PDB entry 3C4Z | X-ray diffraction, 1.84 A resolution | chain A

Chain A:
Molecule: Rhodopsin kinase
Organism: Bos taurus
Notes: EC 2.7.11.14
UniProtKB: P28327 (RK_BOVIN); residue numbers follow UniProt; this construct covers 1-535
Chain sequence (543 residues; row label = number of the first residue in the row):
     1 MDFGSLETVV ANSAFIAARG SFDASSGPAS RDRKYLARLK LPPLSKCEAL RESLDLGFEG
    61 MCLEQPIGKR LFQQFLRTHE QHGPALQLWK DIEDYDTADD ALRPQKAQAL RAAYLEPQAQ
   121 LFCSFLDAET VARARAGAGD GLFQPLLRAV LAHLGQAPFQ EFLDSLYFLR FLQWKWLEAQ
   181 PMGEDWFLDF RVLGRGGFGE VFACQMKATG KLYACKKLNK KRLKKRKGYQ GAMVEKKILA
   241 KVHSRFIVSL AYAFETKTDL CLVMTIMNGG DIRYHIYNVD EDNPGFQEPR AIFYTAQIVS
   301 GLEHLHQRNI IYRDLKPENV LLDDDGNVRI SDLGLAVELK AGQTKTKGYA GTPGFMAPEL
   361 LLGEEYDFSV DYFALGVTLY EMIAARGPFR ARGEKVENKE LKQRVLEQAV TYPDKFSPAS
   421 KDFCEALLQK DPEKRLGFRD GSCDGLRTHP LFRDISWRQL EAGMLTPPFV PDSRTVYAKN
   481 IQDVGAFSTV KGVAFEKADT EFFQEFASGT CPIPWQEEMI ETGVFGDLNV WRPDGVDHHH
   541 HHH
Disordered / not traced: 1-30, 138-140, 481-484, 489-491, 534-543
Sequence notes: expression tag (536-543)
Bound ions: Mg2+ site 1: D332 (together with ADP)
Ligand contacts: ADP (adenosine-5'-diphosphate): L193, G194, R195, G196, G197, F198, V201, A214, K216, E235, V248, M264, T265, I266, M267, L321, D332
What the authors report for this chain:
  - catalytic residues: D314
  - contacts within the chain: D472-Y477 (hydrogen bond)
  - post-translational modification sites: S5, S488, T489 (proposed by the authors, not directly observed)
  - mutagenesis - S5A, D164A, D164A/L166K, L166K: unchanged catalytic activity on Rho
  - mutagenesis - S5D: decreased expression
  - mutagenesis - D164A/W531A, L166K/W531A, W531A: decreased stability
  - disease-associated variants - V377D, P388H: decreased stability (proposed by the authors, not directly observed)

Summary:
Bound to chain A: ADP. From the paper: the catalytic residue D314; D164A/W531A, L166K/W531A and W531A, among
others, reduce stability; 10 substitutions were tested in all.
Chain A is Rhodopsin kinase (Bos taurus); the structure, Crystal structure of G protein coupled receptor
kinase 1 bound to ADP and magnesium chloride at ..., was determined by X-ray diffraction, deposited together
with 3C4W, 3C4X, 3C4Y, 3C50 and 3C51.
